Entry 2JGT (X-ray diffraction, 3.00 A resolution); this record covers chains A and B.

[Chain A (and B)]
Name: Serine palmitoyltransferase
From: Pseudomonas paucimobilis
Notes: EC 2.3.1.50; chain B of this document is another copy of the same molecule, construct and numbering; everything in this record applies to it too
UniProt: Q93UV0 (Q93UV0_PSEPA); residues 1-422 here = UniProt positions 1-422
Chain sequence (422 residues; each row starts with the number of its first residue):
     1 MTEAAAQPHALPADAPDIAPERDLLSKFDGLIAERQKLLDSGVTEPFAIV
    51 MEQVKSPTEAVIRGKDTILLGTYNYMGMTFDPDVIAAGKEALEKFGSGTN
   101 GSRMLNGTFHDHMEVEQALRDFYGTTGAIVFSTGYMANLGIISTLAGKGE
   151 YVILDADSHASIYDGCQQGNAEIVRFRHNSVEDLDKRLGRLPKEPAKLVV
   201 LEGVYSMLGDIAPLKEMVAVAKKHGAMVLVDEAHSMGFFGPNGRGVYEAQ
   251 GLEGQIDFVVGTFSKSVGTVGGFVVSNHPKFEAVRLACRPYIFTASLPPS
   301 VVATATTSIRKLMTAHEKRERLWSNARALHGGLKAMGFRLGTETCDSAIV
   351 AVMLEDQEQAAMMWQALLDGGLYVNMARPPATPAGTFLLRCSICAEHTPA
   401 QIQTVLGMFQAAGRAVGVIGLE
Not modelled in the structure: 1-44, 147-148, 164-167, 420-422 (chain B: 1-44, 147-148, 159-168, 420-422)
Construct notes: conflict Glu45 (Asp in Q93UV0)
Swiss-Prot annotation at these positions:
  - binding site (pyridoxal 5'-phosphate): Gly134, Tyr135, His234, Thr262, Ser264
  - modified residue: Lys265 (N6-(pyridoxal phosphate)lysine)
  - mutagenesis: Asn100 (N100C: 23-fold decrease in catalytic efficiency for L-serine; N100W: 147-fold decrease in catalytic efficiency for L-serine. Affects the chemistry of the pyridoxal phosphate ...), Lys265 (K265A: Loss of activity), Arg378 (R378A: 40-fold decrease in catalytic efficiency for L-serine. Is less able to stabilize a quinonoid intermediate; R378N: 60-fold decrease in catalytic efficiency for L-serine)

[Interface between chain A and chain B]
Contacting residue pairs (58; chain A residue first):
  Glu45(A) with Leu105(B)
  Pro46(A) with Leu105(B)
  Ile49(A) with Ser102(B)
  Val50(A) with His110(B)
  Val54(A) with Lys94(B)
  Thr72(A) with Asn100(B)
  Tyr73(A) with Asn100(B)
  Thr79(A) with Gly96(B); Ser97(B), hydrogen bond (backbone-backbone); Gly98(B)
  Phe80(A) with Lys94(B); Phe95(B); Gly96(B)
  Ile85(A) with Leu92(B)
  Gly88(A) with Leu92(B)
  Lys89(A) with Lys89(B); Leu92(B); Glu93(B), salt bridge
  Leu92(A) with Ile85(B); Gly88(B); Lys89(B)
  Glu93(A) with Lys89(B), salt bridge
  Lys94(A) with Val54(B); Phe80(B)
  Phe95(A) with Phe80(B)
  Gly96(A) with Thr79(B); Phe80(B); Ile85(B)
  Ser97(A) with Thr79(B), hydrogen bond (backbone-backbone); Val84(B); Gly268(B), hydrogen bond (side chain-backbone); Thr304(B)
  Gly98(A) with Thr79(B); Gly268(B), hydrogen bond (backbone-backbone)
  Asn100(A) with Thr72(B)
  His110(A) with Val50(B)
  Ser132(A) with Thr133(B)
  Thr133(A) with Ser132(B); Phe293(B); Ala295(B)
  Tyr135(A) with Phe293(B), hydrophobic
  Met136(A) with Phe293(B), hydrophobic
  Gln168(A) with Cys288(B)
  Gly268(A) with Ser97(B), hydrogen bond (backbone-side chain); Gly98(B), hydrogen bond (backbone-backbone)
  Thr269(A) with Pro298(B)
  Val270(A) with Ala295(B), hydrophobic; Ser296(B); Pro298(B), hydrophobic
  Phe293(A) with Tyr135(B), hydrophobic; Tyr291(B); Phe293(B), hydrophobic
  Ala295(A) with Val270(B), hydrophobic
  Ser296(A) with Val270(B)
  Pro298(A) with Val301(B), hydrophobic
  Ser300(A) with Ser300(B), hydrogen bond
  Val301(A) with Pro298(B), hydrophobic; Val301(B), hydrophobic
Also at the interface, not in a pair above, chain A (41 interface residues in all): Glu52, Met78, Val84, Ser102, Leu105, Thr304
Also at the interface, not in a pair above, chain B (41 interface residues in all): Glu45, Pro46, Ile49, Glu52, Met78, Met136, Thr269

[Overview]
Chain A and chain B each contribute 41 residues to their interface, with 7 hydrogen bonds and 2 salt bridges.
Polar pairs include Lys89(A)-Glu93(B), Ser97(A)-Gly268(B) and Ser300(A)-Ser300(B). Curated annotation
(UniProt) lists 5 pyridoxal 5'-phosphate-binding residues and 3 mutagenesis sites on chain A.
Both chains are Serine palmitoyltransferase (Pseudomonas paucimobilis). Entry 2JGT (Low resolution structure
of SPT) was determined by X-ray diffraction together with 2JG2 from the same study.
